1E79 - chains A and D of the 9 polymer chains in the assembly; structure by X-ray diffraction, 2.40 A resolution.

[Chain A]
Name: ATP synthase alpha chain heart isoform
Organism: Bos taurus
Notes: EC 3.6.1.34
Reference sequence: P19483 (ATP0_BOVIN); residues 1-510 here correspond to UniProt positions 44-553 (UniProt number = residue number + 43)
Chain sequence (510 residues; each row starts with the number of its first residue):
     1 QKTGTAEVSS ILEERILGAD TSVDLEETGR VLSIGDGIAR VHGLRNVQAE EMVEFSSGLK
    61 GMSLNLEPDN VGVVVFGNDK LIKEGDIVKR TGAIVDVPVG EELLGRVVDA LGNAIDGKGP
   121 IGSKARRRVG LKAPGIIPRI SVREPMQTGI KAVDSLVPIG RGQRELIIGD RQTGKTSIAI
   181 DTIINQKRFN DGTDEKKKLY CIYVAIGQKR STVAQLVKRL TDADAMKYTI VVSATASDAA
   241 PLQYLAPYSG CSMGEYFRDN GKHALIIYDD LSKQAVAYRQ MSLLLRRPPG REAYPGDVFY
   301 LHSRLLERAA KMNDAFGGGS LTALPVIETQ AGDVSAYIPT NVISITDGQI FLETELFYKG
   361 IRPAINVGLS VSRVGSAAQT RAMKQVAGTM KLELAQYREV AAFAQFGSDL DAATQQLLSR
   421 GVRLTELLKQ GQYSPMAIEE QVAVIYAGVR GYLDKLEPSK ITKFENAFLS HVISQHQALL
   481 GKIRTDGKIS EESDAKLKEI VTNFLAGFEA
Not modelled in the structure: 1-18
Sequence notes: cloning artifact (481)
Metal / ion sites: Mg2+: Thr176 (together with ATP)
Residues lining bound ligands: ATP (adenosine-5'-triphosphate): Asp170, Arg171, Gln172, Thr173, Gly174, Lys175, Thr176, Ser177, Glu328, Phe357, Arg362, Pro363, Gln430, Gly431, Gln432
Curated features (UniProtKB/Swiss-Prot):
  - binding site (ATP): Gln172, Gly174, Lys175, Thr176, Ser177, Gln430, Gln432
  - binding site (Mg(2+)): Thr176, Asp269
  - site: Ser370 (Required for activity)
  - modified residue: Gln1 (Pyrrolidone carboxylic acid), Ser10 (Phosphoserine), Ser22 (Phosphoserine), Ser33 (Phosphoserine), Ser63 (Phosphoserine), Lys80 (N6-acetyllysine), Lys83 (N6-acetyllysine), Lys89 (N6-acetyllysine), Thr91 (Phosphothreonine), Lys118 (N6-acetyllysine), Ser123 (Phosphoserine), Lys124 (N6-acetyllysine), Ser141 (Phosphoserine), Arg161 (Omega-N-methylarginine), Lys187 (N6-acetyllysine), Lys196 (N6-acetyllysine), Lys197 (N6-acetyllysine), Lys218 (N6-acetyllysine), Lys262 (N6-acetyllysine), Lys384 (N6-acetyllysine) and 6 more in UniProt
  - glycosylation: Ser33 (O-linked (GlcNAc) serine)

[Chain D]
Name: ATP synthase beta chain
Organism: Bos taurus
Notes: EC 3.6.1.34
Reference sequence: P00829 (ATPB_BOVIN); the author numbering skips numbers that UniProt does not, so the offset changes along the chain: -4 to -1 = UniProt 47-50; 1-478 = UniProt 51-528
Chain sequence (482 residues; row label = number of the first residue in the row; note: 1 number in that range is skipped by the numbering (no residue carries it; nothing is unmodelled there); numbers below 1 keep their minus sign (Ala-4 is residue -4)):
    -4 AAQA
     1 SPSPKAGATT GRIVAVIGAV VDVQFDEGLP PILNALEVQG RETRLVLEVA QHLGESTVRT
    61 IAMDGTEGLV RGQKVLDSGA PIRIPVGPET LGRIMNVIGE PIDERGPIKT KQFAAIHAEA
   121 PEFVEMSVEQ EILVTGIKVV DLLAPYAKGG KIGLFGGAGV GKTVLIMELI NNVAKAHGGY
   181 SVFAGVGERT REGNDLYHEM IESGVINLKD ATSKVALVYG QMNEPPGARA RVALTGLTVA
   241 EYFRDQEGQD VLLFIDNIFR FTQAGSEVSA LLGRIPSAVG YQPTLATDMG TMQERITTTK
   301 KGSITSVQAI YVPADDLTDP APATTFAHLD ATTVLSRAIA ELGIYPAVDP LDSTSRIMDP
   361 NIVGSEHYDV ARGVQKILQD YKSLQDIIAI LGMDELSEED KLTVSRARKI QRFLSQPFQV
   421 AEVFTGHLGK LVPLKETIKG FQQILAGEYD HLPEQAFYMV GPIEEAVAKA DKLAEEHS
Not modelled in the structure: -4 to -1, 1-8, 476-478
Covalently attached groups: dicyclohexylurea (DCW) linked to Glu199
Metal / ion sites: Mg2+: Thr163 (together with ADP)
Residues lining bound ligands:
  - ADP (adenosine-5'-diphosphate): Gly157, Ala158, Gly159, Val160, Gly161, Lys162, Thr163, Val164, Tyr345, Pro346, Phe418, Ala421, Phe424, Thr425
  - dicyclohexylurea (DCW): Thr163, Val164, Met167, Asn171, Lys175, Val420, Phe424
Curated features (UniProtKB/Swiss-Prot):
  - binding site (ADP): Gly159, Val160, Gly161, Lys162, Thr163, Val164
  - binding site (ATP): Gly159, Gly161, Lys162, Thr163, Val164, Arg189
  - binding site (phosphate): Gly159, Val160, Gly161, Lys162, Thr163
  - binding site (Mg(2+)): Thr163, Glu188
  - modified residue: Lys74 (N6-acetyllysine), Lys111 (N6-acetyllysine), Lys148 (N6-acetyllysine), Lys209 (N6-acetyllysine), Lys214 (N6-acetyllysine), Thr262 (Phosphothreonine), Ser365 (Phosphoserine), Lys376 (N6-acetyllysine), Ser383 (Phosphoserine), Lys430 (N6-acetyllysine), Lys435 (N6-acetyllysine), Lys472 (N6-acetyllysine)
  - glycosylation: Ser56 (O-linked (GlcNAc) serine)

[How chain A and chain D interact]
Contacting residue pairs - 89 pairs, chain A then chain D:
  Leu32(A) - Gly54(D)
  Ser33(A) - His52(D)
  Ser33(A) - Leu53(D)
  Ile34(A) - Gln51(D)
  Ile34(A) - His52(D)  hydrogen bond (backbone-backbone)
  Asp36(A) - Gln51(D)  hydrogen bond
  Asp36(A) - Arg274(D)  salt bridge
  Asn78(A) - Glu119(D)
  Asp79(A) - Ile32(D)
  Lys80(A) - Pro31(D)
  Lys80(A) - Ile32(D)
  Lys83(A) - Leu29(D)  hydrogen bond (side chain-backbone)
  Lys83(A) - Pro31(D)
  Lys83(A) - His52(D)
  Glu84(A) - Leu29(D)
  Glu84(A) - His52(D)  hydrogen bond (backbone-side chain)
  Glu84(A) - Gly54(D)
  Glu84(A) - Glu55(D)  hydrogen bond (side chain-backbone)
  Glu84(A) - Ser56(D)  hydrogen bond (side chain-backbone)
  Val107(A) - Phe123(D)  hydrophobic
  Ile115(A) - Phe123(D)
  Ile115(A) - Val124(D)
  Asp116(A) - Val124(D)
  Gly117(A) - Val124(D)
  Arg171(A) - Leu317(D)
  Arg171(A) - Phe326(D)
  Arg171(A) - Asp352(D)  salt bridge
  Gln172(A) - Phe326(D)
  Gln172(A) - Thr332(D)
  Gln172(A) - Thr354(D)  hydrogen bond
  Lys209(A) - Glu294(D)
  Lys209(A) - Ala327(D)
  Lys209(A) - His328(D)
  Lys209(A) - Leu329(D)
  Lys209(A) - Asp330(D)  salt bridge
  Lys209(A) - Arg356(D)
  Arg210(A) - Ala120(D)
  Arg210(A) - Pro121(D)  hydrogen bond (side chain-backbone)
  Arg210(A) - Phe123(D)
  Arg210(A) - Met126(D)
  Arg210(A) - Glu294(D)  hydrogen bond (backbone-side chain)
  Ser211(A) - Met126(D)
  Thr212(A) - Arg356(D)  hydrogen bond
  Val213(A) - Phe123(D)  hydrophobic
  Ala214(A) - Phe123(D)
  Ala214(A) - Val128(D)
  Gln215(A) - Val128(D)
  Gln215(A) - Gln130(D)  hydrogen bond
  Gln215(A) - Arg356(D)
  Ala236(A) - Gly290(D)
  Ala236(A) - His328(D)
  Ser237(A) - Gly290(D)
  Ser237(A) - Thr291(D)
  Ser237(A) - Glu294(D)
  Lys273(A) - Ala327(D)
  Val276(A) - Ala286(D)  hydrophobic
  Arg279(A) - Ser277(D)  hydrogen bond
  Gln280(A) - Pro283(D)
  Gln280(A) - Thr284(D)
  Gln280(A) - Thr287(D)  hydrogen bond
  Leu283(A) - Ile275(D)
  Leu283(A) - Ser277(D)
  Leu283(A) - Pro283(D)  hydrophobic
  Leu284(A) - Arg274(D)
  Leu284(A) - Thr284(D)
  Arg286(A) - Gly273(D)  hydrogen bond (side chain-backbone)
  Glu292(A) - Ala278(D)
  Ala293(A) - Ser277(D)
  Ala293(A) - Ala278(D)
  Gln330(A) - Thr318(D)
  Gln330(A) - Ala323(D)
  Ala331(A) - Thr318(D)
  Glu355(A) - Gln379(D)
  Tyr358(A) - Leu351(D)
  Tyr358(A) - Ser353(D)
  Tyr358(A) - Thr354(D)
  Tyr358(A) - Gln375(D)
  Tyr358(A) - Lys376(D)  hydrogen bond (backbone-backbone)
  Tyr358(A) - Gln379(D)
  Lys359(A) - Lys376(D)
  Lys359(A) - Asp380(D)
  Lys359(A) - Ser383(D)  hydrogen bond
  Arg362(A) - Tyr368(D)
  Arg362(A) - Arg372(D)
  Gln405(A) - Leu384(D)
  Gln405(A) - Glu395(D)
  Gln405(A) - Asp400(D)  hydrogen bond
  Phe406(A) - Ile387(D)  hydrophobic
  Phe406(A) - Glu395(D)
Other interface residues (no listed pair), chain A (53 interface residues in all): Gly35, Ile82, Gln208, Val217, Lys218, Thr235, Asp238, Ala240, Gln243, Pro289, Thr354, Tyr433
Other interface residues (no listed pair), chain D (64 interface residues in all): Leu33, Thr57, Glu122, Lys151, Pro276, Pro350, Asp359, Ile388, Leu391, Leu396

[Overview]
53 residues of chain A face 64 of chain D across their interface; the contacts include 17 hydrogen bonds and 3
salt bridges. Polar contacts include Asp36(A)-Arg274(D), Arg171(A)-Asp352(D) and Lys209(A)-Asp330(D). Chain A
binds ATP. Chain D binds ADP. Dicyclohexylurea is covalently linked to Glu199(D).
Here chain A is ATP synthase alpha chain heart isoform and chain D is ATP synthase beta chain, both from Bos
taurus. Entry 1E79 (Bovine F1-ATPase inhibited by DCCD (dicyclohexylcarbodiimide)) was determined by X-ray
diffraction.
